8S4T - chains A and B of the 4 polymer chains in the assembly; structure by X-ray diffraction, 2.67 A resolution.

== Chain A (and B) ==
Protein: PrgE
Organism: Enterococcus faecalis
Notes: chain B of this document is another copy of the same molecule, construct and numbering; everything in this record applies to it too
Reference sequence: D1LHE9 (D1LHE9_ENTFL); numbering as in UniProt (aligned over 2-144)
Sequence (145 residues; numbered 0 to 144; the number before each row is that of its first residue; numbering starts at 0):
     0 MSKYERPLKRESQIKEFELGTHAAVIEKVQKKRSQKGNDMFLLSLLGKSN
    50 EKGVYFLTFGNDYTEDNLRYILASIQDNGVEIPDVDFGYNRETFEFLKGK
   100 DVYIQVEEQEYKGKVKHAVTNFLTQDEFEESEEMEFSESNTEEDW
Disordered / not traced: 0, 137-144
Sequence notes: initiating methionine (0); expression tag (1)
What the authors report for this chain:
  - binding site for the 60-nt DNA strand: S33, Q34, N37, Y62, N66, Q108, Y110, K111, N120

== Chain A / chain B interface ==
Pairs across the interface (29; chain A residue first):
  S1(A) - E64(B)  hydrogen bond
  S1(A) - R68(B)
  S1(A) - D85(B)  hydrogen bond (backbone-side chain)
  S1(A) - F86(B)  hydrogen bond (backbone-backbone)
  K2(A) - R68(B)  hydrogen bond (backbone-side chain)
  K2(A) - D83(B)
  K2(A) - V84(B)
  Y3(A) - R68(B)
  Y3(A) - L71(B)  hydrophobic
  Y3(A) - A72(B)
  Y3(A) - Q75(B)  hydrogen bond
  Y3(A) - I81(B)  hydrophobic
  E4(A) - R68(B)
  R5(A) - Q75(B)  hydrogen bond
  R5(A) - D76(B)  salt bridge
  R5(A) - T123(B)
  P6(A) - R68(B)
  P6(A) - Y69(B)
  P6(A) - A72(B)
  L7(A) - Y69(B)  hydrogen bond (backbone-side chain)
  L7(A) - E126(B)
  K8(A) - D125(B)
  K8(A) - E126(B)
  K8(A) - E129(B)  salt bridge
  R9(A) - Y69(B)
  R9(A) - N120(B)
  R9(A) - F121(B)  hydrogen bond (side chain-backbone)
  R9(A) - E126(B)  salt bridge
  S11(A) - E129(B)
Also at the interface, not in a pair above, chain B (20 interface residues in all): Y62, L122

== Overview ==
10 residues of chain A face 20 of chain B across their interface; the contacts include 8 hydrogen bonds and 3
salt bridges. Polar contacts include R5(A)-D76(B), K8(A)-E129(B) and R9(A)-E126(B). The paper reports a
binding site for the 60-nt DNA strand at S33(A), Q34(A) and N37(A) among others.
Chain A and chain B are both PrgE (Enterococcus faecalis); the structure, DNA bound structure of PrgE from
plasmid pCF10, was determined by X-ray diffraction together with 8S4S from the same study.
